8T3O - chains B and N of the 5 polymer chains in the assembly; structure by electron microscopy, 3.06 A resolution.

== Chain B ==
Molecule: Guanine nucleotide-binding protein G(I)/G(S)/G(T) subunit beta-1
Organism: Homo sapiens
UniProtKB: P62873 (GBB1_HUMAN); residues 2-340 here = UniProt positions 2-340
Sequence (342 residues; each row starts with the number of its first residue):
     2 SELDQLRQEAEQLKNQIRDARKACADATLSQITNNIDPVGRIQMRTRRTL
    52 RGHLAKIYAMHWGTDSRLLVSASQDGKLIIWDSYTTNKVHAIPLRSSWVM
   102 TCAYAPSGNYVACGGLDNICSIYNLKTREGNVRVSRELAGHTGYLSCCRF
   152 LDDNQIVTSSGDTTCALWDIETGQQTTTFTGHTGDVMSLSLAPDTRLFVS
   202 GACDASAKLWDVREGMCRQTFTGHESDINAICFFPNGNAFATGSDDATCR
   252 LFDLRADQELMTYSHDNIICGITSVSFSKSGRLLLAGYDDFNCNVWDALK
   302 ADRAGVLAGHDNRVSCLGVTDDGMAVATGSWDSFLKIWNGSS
Construct notes: expression tag (341-343)
Curated features (UniProtKB/Swiss-Prot):
  - modified residue: Ser2 (N-acetylserine), His266 (Phosphohistidine)
  - natural variant: Leu30 (L30F: In MRD42; uncertain significance), Arg52 (R52G: In MRD42), Gly64 (G64V: In MRD42), Asp76 (D76E: In MRD42; D76G: In MRD42), Gly77 (G77S: In MRD42), Lys78 (K78R: In MRD42), Ile80 (I80N: In MRD42; I80T: In MRD42), His91 (H91R: In MRD42; uncertain significance), Ala92 (A92T: In MRD42), Pro94 (P94S: In MRD42), Leu95 (L95P: In MRD42), Arg96 (R96L: In MRD42), 5 further natural variant entries in UniProt

== Chain N ==
Molecule: scFv16
Organism: Mus musculus
Notes: antibody fragment or engineered binder
Sequence (266 residues; each row starts with the number of its first residue):
     2 VQLVESGGGLVQPGGSRKLSCSASGFAFSSFGMHWVRQAPEKGLEWVAYI
    52 SSGSGTIYYADTVKGRFTISRDDPKNTLFLQMTSLRSEDTAMYYCVRSIY
   102 YYGSSPFDFWGQGTTLTVSAGGGGSGGGGSGGGGSADIVMTQATSSVPVT
   152 PGESVSISCRSSKSLLHSNGNTYLYWFLQRPGQSPQLLIYRMSNLASGVP
   202 DRFSGSGSGTAFTLTISRLEAEDVGVYYCMQHLEYPLTFGAGTKLELLEE
   252 NLYFQGASHHHHHHHH
Disordered / not traced: 122-136, 249-267
Disulfide bonds: Cys22-Cys96, Cys160-Cys230

== Interface between chain B and chain N ==
Contacting residue pairs (15; chain B residue first):
  Asp66(B) - Tyr103(N)
  Arg68(B) - Tyr103(N)
  Leu69(B) - Tyr103(N)  hydrophobic
  Val90(B) - Tyr102(N)  hydrophobic
  Arg129(B) - Val2(N)
  Arg129(B) - Arg98(N)  hydrogen bond (backbone-side chain)
  Arg129(B) - Asp109(N)  salt bridge
  Arg129(B) - Phe110(N)
  Arg129(B) - Ser198(N)
  Glu130(B) - Gly26(N)
  Glu130(B) - Phe27(N)
  Glu130(B) - Ala28(N)  hydrogen bond (backbone-backbone)
  Glu130(B) - Phe32(N)
  Gly131(B) - Phe32(N)
  Gly131(B) - Ile100(N)
Also at the interface, not in a pair above, chain B (10 interface residues in all): Asp83, His91, Asn132

== Overview ==
Chain B and chain N form an interface of 10 and 12 residues respectively; the contacts include 2 hydrogen
bonds and 1 salt bridge. Polar pairs include Arg129(B)-Asp109(N), Arg129(B)-Arg98(N) and Glu130(B)-Ala28(N).
Here chain B is Guanine nucleotide-binding protein G(I)/G(S)/G(T) subunit beta-1 (Homo sapiens) and chain N is
scFv16 (Mus musculus). Entry 8T3O (Cryo-EM structure of the TUG-891 bound FFA4-Gq complex) was determined by
electron microscopy (same publication as 8T3Q, 8T3S and 8T3V).
